PDB entry 7S0E | electron microscopy, 4.90 A resolution (low resolution: residue-level contacts below are approximate; hydrogen-bond / salt-bridge calls are withheld) | chains H and L of the 3 polymer chains in the assembly

[Chain H]
Molecule: N-612-004 Fab heavy chain
From: Homo sapiens
Notes: antibody fragment or engineered binder
Sequence (228 residues; each row starts with the number of its first residue):
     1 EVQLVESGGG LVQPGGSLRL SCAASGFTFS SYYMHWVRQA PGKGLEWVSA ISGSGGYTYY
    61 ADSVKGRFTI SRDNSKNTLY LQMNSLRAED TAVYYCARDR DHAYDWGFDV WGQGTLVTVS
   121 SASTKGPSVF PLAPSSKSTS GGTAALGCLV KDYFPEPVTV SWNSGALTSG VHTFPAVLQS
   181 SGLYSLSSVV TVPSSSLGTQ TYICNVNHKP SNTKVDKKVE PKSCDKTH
Not modelled in the structure: 224-228
Cystine bridges: Cys22-Cys96, Cys148-Cys204

[Chain L]
Molecule: N-612-004 Light Chain
From: Homo sapiens
Sequence (214 residues; each row starts with the number of its first residue):
     1 DIQMTQSPSS LSASVGDRVT ITCQASQDIS NYLNWYQQKP GKAPKLLIYD ASNLETGVPS
    61 RFSGSGSGTD FTFTISSLQP EDIATYYCQQ WADWPLTFGQ GTKVEIKRTV AAPSVFIFPP
   121 SDEQLKSGTA SVVCLLNNFY PREAKVQWKV DNALQSGNSQ ESVTEQDSKD STYSLSSTLT
   181 LSKADYEKHK VYACEVTHQG LSSPVTKSFN RGEC
Cystine bridges: Cys23-Cys88, Cys134-Cys194

[Chain H / chain L interface]
Residue-residue contacts (49; chain H residue first):
  Val37(H) with Phe98(L)
  Gly44(H) with Tyr87(L)
  Leu45(H) with Gln38(L); Pro44(L); Tyr87(L); Phe98(L)
  Glu46(H) with Phe98(L)
  Trp47(H) with Pro95(L); Phe98(L)
  Tyr59(H) with Pro95(L)
  Arg98(H) with Tyr36(L); Leu46(L)
  Asp101(H) with Trp91(L)
  Trp106(H) with Tyr32(L); Asp50(L); Trp91(L)
  Phe108(H) with Tyr36(L)
  Trp111(H) with Tyr36(L); Pro44(L)
  Val129(H) with Glu123(L)
  Phe130(H) with Gln124(L); Ser127(L); Thr129(L)
  Pro131(H) with Ser121(L); Glu123(L); Gln124(L)
  Leu132(H) with Phe118(L)
  Ala133(H) with Phe118(L)
  Pro134(H) with Phe116(L)
  Ser135(H) with Phe116(L)
  Ser136(H) with Glu213(L)
  Ala145(H) with Phe116(L); Phe118(L); Leu135(L)
  Leu146(H) with Phe118(L)
  Phe174(H) with Ser162(L); Thr164(L); Ser176(L)
  Pro175(H) with Ser162(L); Thr164(L)
  Val177(H) with Glu161(L); Ser162(L)
  Gln179(H) with Gln160(L)
  Ser180(H) with Gln160(L)
  Val189(H) with Leu135(L)
  Lys217(H) with Glu123(L)
  Lys222(H) with Ser121(L); Glu213(L)
  Ser223(H) with Glu213(L)
Other interface residues (no listed pair), chain H (39 interface residues in all): Gln39, Lys43, Tyr95, Gly112, Gln113, Ser138, Gly147, Lys151, His172
Other interface residues (no listed pair), chain L (34 interface residues in all): Lys42, Ala43, Lys45, Trp94, Pro119, Asp122, Ser131, Asn137, Ser174, Leu175

[Summary]
Chain H and chain L form an interface of 39 and 34 residues respectively.
Chain H is N-612-004 Fab heavy chain and chain L is N-612-004 Light Chain, both from Homo sapiens; the
structure, Structure of the SARS-CoV-2 S1 subunit in complex with antibody N-612-004, was determined by
electron microscopy together with 7S0B from the same study.
